PDB entry 2AGY | X-ray diffraction, 1.10 A resolution | chains H and B of the 4 polymer chains in the assembly

== Chain H ==
Name: Aromatic amine dehydrogenase
From: Alcaligenes faecalis
Notes: EC 1.4.99.4
Reference sequence: P84887 (AAUA_ALCFA); numbering as in UniProt (aligned over 48-182)
Chain sequence (135 residues; each row starts with the number of its first residue):
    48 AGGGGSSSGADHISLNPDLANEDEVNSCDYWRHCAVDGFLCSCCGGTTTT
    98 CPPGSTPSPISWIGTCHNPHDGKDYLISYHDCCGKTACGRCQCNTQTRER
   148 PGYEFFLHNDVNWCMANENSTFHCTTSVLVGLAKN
Unresolved in the structure: 48-70, 117-120, 180-182
Cystine bridges: Cys75-Cys140, Cys81-Cys113, Cys88-Cys171, Cys90-Cys138, Cys91-Cys135, Cys98-Cys129, Cys130-Cys161
Covalent attachments: covalent link Trp109-Trp160
Modified residues: Trp109 (2-amino-3-(6,7-dioxo-6,7-dihydro-1H-indol-3-yl)-propionic acid; TRQ)
Residues lining bound ligands: 2-(1H-indol-3-yl)ethanimine (TSH): Asp84, Trp109, Asp128, Asn156, Asp157, Val158, Asn159, Phe169, Thr172
UniProt features mapped onto this chain:
  - active site: Trp109 (Tryptophylquinone 6'-substrate hemiaminal intermediate), Asp128 (Proton acceptor)
  - binding site (substrate): Asp84, Asn156 to Val158
  - site: Thr172 (Transition state stabilizer)
  - modified residue: Trp109 (Tryptophylquinone)
  - cross-link: Trp109 to Trp160 (Tryptophan tryptophylquinone (Trp-Trp))

== Chain B ==
Name: Aromatic amine dehydrogenase
From: Alcaligenes faecalis
Notes: EC 1.4.99.4
Reference sequence: P84888 (AAUB_ALCFA); residues 73-432 here correspond to UniProt positions 30-389 (UniProt number = residue number - 43)
Chain sequence (361 residues; row label = number of the first residue in the row):
    73 REVLTGGHSVSAPQENRIYVMDSVFMHLTESRVHVYDYTNGKFLGMVPTA
   123 FNGHVQVSNDGKKIYTMTTYHERITRGKRSDVVEVWDADKLTFEKEISLP
   173 PKRVQGLNYDGLFRQTTDGKFIVLQNASPATSIGIVDVAKGDYVEDVTAA
   223 AGCWSVIPQPNRPRSFMTICGDGGLLTINLGEDGKVASQSRSKQMFSVKD
   273 DPIFIAPALDKDKAHFVSYYGNVYSADFSGDEVKVDGPWSLLNDEDKAKN
   323 WVPGGYNLVGLHRASGRMYVFMHPDGKEGTHKFPAAEIWVMDTKTKQRVA
   373 RIPGRDALSMTIDQQRNLMLTLDGGNVNVYDISQPEPKLLRTIEGAAEAS
   423 LQVQFHPVGGT
Cystine bridges: Cys225-Cys242
Residues lining bound ligands: 2-(1H-indol-3-yl)ethanimine (TSH): Phe97, Leu100, Phe123, Asn124, Gln177, Gly178, Leu179

== Chain H / chain B interface ==
Pairs across the interface - 46 pairs, chain H then chain B:
  Arg79(H) - Arg73(B)
  Arg79(H) - Glu74(B)  salt bridge
  Cys90(H) - Phe115(B)
  Cys91(H) - Phe115(B)
  Gly92(H) - Phe115(B)
  Gly92(H) - Leu116(B)
  Thr96(H) - Glu74(B)
  Thr96(H) - Val75(B)
  Thr96(H) - Leu76(B)
  Thr96(H) - Thr77(B)  hydrogen bond (backbone-backbone)
  Thr97(H) - Leu76(B)
  Thr97(H) - Thr77(B)
  Thr97(H) - His80(B)
  Cys98(H) - Leu76(B)
  Cys98(H) - Thr77(B)  hydrogen bond (backbone-backbone)
  Cys98(H) - His80(B)
  Pro100(H) - His80(B)
  Pro100(H) - Ser81(B)
  Pro100(H) - Val82(B)
  Pro100(H) - Leu116(B)
  Pro100(H) - Lys162(B)
  Gly101(H) - Lys162(B)  hydrogen bond (backbone-backbone)
  Gly101(H) - Leu163(B)
  Gly101(H) - Thr164(B)
  Pro104(H) - Leu76(B)  hydrophobic
  Pro104(H) - Thr77(B)
  Pro104(H) - Gly78(B)
  His127(H) - Leu76(B)
  Lys132(H) - Met118(B)  hydrogen bond (side chain-backbone)
  Lys132(H) - Leu163(B)  hydrogen bond (side chain-backbone)
  Thr133(H) - Glu102(B)
  Thr133(H) - Arg104(B)
  Thr133(H) - Met118(B)
  Thr133(H) - Pro120(B)
  Ala134(H) - Arg104(B)  hydrogen bond (backbone-side chain)
  Arg137(H) - His106(B)  hydrogen bond
  Arg137(H) - Tyr108(B)  hydrogen bond
  Arg137(H) - Phe115(B)
  Arg137(H) - Gly417(B)  hydrogen bond (side chain-backbone)
  Arg137(H) - Ala418(B)
  His170(H) - Met118(B)
  Thr173(H) - Leu76(B)
  Val175(H) - Glu74(B)
  Leu176(H) - Arg73(B)
  Leu176(H) - Glu74(B)  hydrogen bond (backbone-side chain)
  Val177(H) - Arg73(B)  hydrogen bond (backbone-backbone)
Other interface residues (no listed pair), chain H (25 interface residues in all): Ser102, Asp128, Cys129, Cys135, Ser174
Other interface residues (no listed pair), chain B (24 interface residues in all): Gly117, Trp158

== Summary ==
The interface between chain H and chain B involves 25 residues on one side and 24 on the other; the contacts
include 11 hydrogen bonds and 1 salt bridge. Polar contacts include Arg79(H)-Glu74(B), Lys132(H)-Met118(B) and
Lys132(H)-Leu163(B). Bound to chain H: 2-(1H-indol-3-yl)ethanimine. Chain B binds 2-(1H-indol-3-yl)ethanimine.
Chain H is Aromatic amine dehydrogenase and chain B is Aromatic amine dehydrogenase, both from Alcaligenes
faecalis; the structure, Crystal structure of the Schiff base intermediate in the reductive half-reaction of
aromatic amine dehydrogenase (AADH) ..., was determined by X-ray diffraction together with 2AGL, 2AGW, 2AGX,
2AGZ, 2AH0 and 2AH1 from the same study.
